9C3A - chains B and K of the 19 polymer chains in the assembly; structure by electron microscopy, 3.10 A resolution.

[Chain B]
Name: Major capsid protein
Source organism: Shigella phage Sf14
UniProt: A0A2K9VK95 (A0A2K9VK95_9CAUD); residues 1-367 here = UniProt positions 1-367
Amino-acid sequence (367 residues; each row starts with the number of its first residue):
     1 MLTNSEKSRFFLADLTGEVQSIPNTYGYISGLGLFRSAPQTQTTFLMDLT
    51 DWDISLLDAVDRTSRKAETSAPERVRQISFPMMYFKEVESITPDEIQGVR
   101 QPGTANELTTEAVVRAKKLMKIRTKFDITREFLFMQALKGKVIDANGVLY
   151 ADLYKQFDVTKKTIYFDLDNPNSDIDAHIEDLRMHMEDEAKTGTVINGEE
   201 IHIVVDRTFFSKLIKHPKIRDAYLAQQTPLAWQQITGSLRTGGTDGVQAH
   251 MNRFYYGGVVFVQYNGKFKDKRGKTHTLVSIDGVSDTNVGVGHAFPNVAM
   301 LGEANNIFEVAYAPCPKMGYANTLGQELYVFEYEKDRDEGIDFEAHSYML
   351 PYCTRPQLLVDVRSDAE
Unresolved in the structure: 1

[Chain K]
Name: Putative structural protein
Source organism: Shigella phage Sf14
UniProt: A0A2K9VKC2 (A0A2K9VKC2_9CAUD); residues 1-125 here = UniProt positions 1-125
Amino-acid sequence (125 residues; each row starts with the number of its first residue):
     1 MAYQGFTKLGEREPLNDIILWEEITPTGHSRKEYAPVASTEYRVGEVLKA
    51 DGSKVAAGQEAQADSVCIVNFYADLQLSYHGQLKVVGIYRDAELKDLLKL
   101 ESGVDAAAVKSALKAKGIDFVPTGL
Unresolved in the structure: 1

[Chain B / chain K interface]
Residue-residue contacts (11):
  Glu6(B) - Leu75(K)
  Lys7(B) - Glu13(K)
  Lys7(B) - Tyr72(K)
  Lys7(B) - Asp74(K)  salt bridge
  Ser8(B) - Glu13(K)  hydrogen bond
  Ser8(B) - Tyr72(K)
  Phe10(B) - Glu11(K)
  Phe10(B) - Arg12(K)
  Phe11(B) - Glu13(K)
  Phe11(B) - Leu15(K)  hydrophobic
  Phe11(B) - Tyr79(K)  hydrophobic
Other interface residues (no listed pair), chain B (6 interface residues in all): Arg9
Other interface residues (no listed pair), chain K (10 interface residues in all): Leu9, Gly10

[Summary]
6 residues of chain B face 10 of chain K across their interface; the contacts include 1 hydrogen bond and 1
salt bridge. Polar pairs include Lys7(B)-Asp74(K) and Ser8(B)-Glu13(K).
Here chain B is Major capsid protein and chain K is Putative structural protein, both from Shigella phage
Sf14. Entry 9C3A (Bacteriophage Sf14 Capsid Empty Icosahedral reconstruction) was determined by electron
microscopy together with 9C2D, 9C39 and 9C3B from the same study.
